6WIT - chains B and C of the 3 polymer chains in the assembly; structure by X-ray diffraction, 2.79 A resolution.

# Chain B
Molecule: NHP GN1-SD7 Fab Light Chain
Source organism: Macaca mulatta
Notes: antibody fragment or engineered binder
Amino-acid sequence (213 residues; numbered 2 to 209 plus 6 insertion-coded residues; 1 number in that range is skipped by the numbering (no residue carries it; nothing is unmodelled there); the number before each row is that of its first residue; a row labelled like 27A-27B holds insertion residues (27A, then the next letters in order)):
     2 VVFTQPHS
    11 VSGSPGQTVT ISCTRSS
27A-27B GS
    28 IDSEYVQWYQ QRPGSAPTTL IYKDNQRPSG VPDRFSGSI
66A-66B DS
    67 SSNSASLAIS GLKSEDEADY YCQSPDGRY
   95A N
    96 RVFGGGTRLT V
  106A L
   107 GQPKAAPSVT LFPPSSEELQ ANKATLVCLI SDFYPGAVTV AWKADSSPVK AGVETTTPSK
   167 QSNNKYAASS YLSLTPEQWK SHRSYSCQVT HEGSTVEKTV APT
Unresolved in the structure: 2, 80, 100
Cystine bridges: Cys23-Cys88, Cys134-Cys193

# Chain C
Molecule: 16055 V1V2 1FD6 Scaffold
Source organism: Homo sapiens
Amino-acid sequence (129 residues; row label = number of the first residue in the row; a row labelled like 186A-186D holds insertion residues (186A, then the next letters in order); X marks 21 residues of unknown identity (built as UNK)):
   118 MTTFKLAACV TLECRQVXXX XXXXXXXXXX XXXXXEIKNC SFNATTXXXD KKQKVYALFY
   178 RLDIVPLEE
186A-186D ERKG
   187 NSSKYRLINC QTTTTEAVDA ATAAKVFKQY ANDNGIDGEW TYDDATKTFT VTEGLE
Unresolved in the structure: 135-152, 161-169
Cystine bridges: Cys126-Cys196, Cys131-Cys157
Covalently attached groups: N-acetylglucosamine (NAG) linked to Asn156
What the authors report for this chain:
  - post-translational modification sites: Asn156, Asn160, Asn187

# Chain B / chain C interface
Residue-residue contacts - 17 pairs, chain B then chain C:
  Ile28(B) with Lys186C(C), hydrogen bond (backbone-side chain)
  Asp29(B) with Lys186C(C)
  Ser30(B) with Gly186D(C), hydrogen bond (backbone-backbone)
  Glu31(B) with Arg186B(C), salt bridge; Lys186C(C)
  Tyr32(B) with Lys155(C); Glu186A(C); Arg186B(C); Lys186C(C)
  Lys50(B) with Glu186A(C), salt bridge
  Asp51(B) with Lys186C(C), salt bridge
  Ile66(B) with Lys186C(C)
  Pro91(B) with Glu186(C); Arg186B(C)
  Gly93(B) with Arg186B(C), hydrogen bond (backbone-side chain)
  Arg94(B) with Arg186B(C)
  Arg96(B) with Glu186(C), salt bridge
Also at the interface, not in a pair above, chain B (13 interface residues in all): Tyr95
Also at the interface, not in a pair above, chain C (7 interface residues in all): Arg178

# In short
Chain B and chain C form an interface of 13 and 7 residues respectively, with 3 hydrogen bonds and 4 salt
bridges. Polar contacts include Glu31(B)-Arg186B(C), Lys50(B)-Glu186A(C) and Asp51(B)-Lys186C(C). Covalently
linked N-acetylglucosamine: at Asn156(C). The paper reports modification sites Asn156(C), Asn160(C) and
Asn187(C).
Here chain B is NHP GN1-SD7 Fab Light Chain (Macaca mulatta) and chain C is 16055 V1V2 1FD6 Scaffold (Homo
sapiens). Entry 6WIT (Crystal structure of NHP D15.SD7 Fab in complex with 16055 V1V2 1FD6 scaffold) was
determined by X-ray diffraction, deposited together with 6XSN, 6XLZ, 6WAS and 6VJN.
